PDB entry 3FJ4 | X-ray diffraction, 1.80 A resolution | chains A and B

[Chain A (and B)]
Name: Muconate cycloisomerase
Organism: Pseudomonas fluorescens
Notes: EC 5.5.1.1; chain B of this document is another copy of the same molecule, construct and numbering; everything in this record applies to it too
UniProt: Q4K9X1 (Q4K9X1_PSEF5); residues 4-374 here correspond to UniProt positions 2-372 (UniProt number = residue number - 2)
Amino-acid sequence (382 residues; each row starts with the number of its first residue):
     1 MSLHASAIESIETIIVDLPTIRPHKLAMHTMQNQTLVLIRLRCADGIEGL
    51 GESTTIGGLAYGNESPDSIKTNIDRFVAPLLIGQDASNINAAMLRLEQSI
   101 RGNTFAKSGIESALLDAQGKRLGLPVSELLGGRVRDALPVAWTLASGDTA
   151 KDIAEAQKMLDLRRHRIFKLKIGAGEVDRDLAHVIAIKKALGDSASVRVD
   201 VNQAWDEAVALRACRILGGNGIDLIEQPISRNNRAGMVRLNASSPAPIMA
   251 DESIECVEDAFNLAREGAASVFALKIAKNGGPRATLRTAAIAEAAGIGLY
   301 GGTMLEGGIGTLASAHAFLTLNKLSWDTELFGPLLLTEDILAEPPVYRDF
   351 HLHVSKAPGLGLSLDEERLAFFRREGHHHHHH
Not modelled in the structure: 1-3, 375-382
Construct notes: expression tag (1-3, 375-382)
Metal / ion sites: Mg2+: Asp200, Glu226, Asp251 (together with muconolactone)
Residues lining bound ligands: muconolactone (MUC; [(2S)-5-oxo-2,5-dihydrofuran-2-yl]acetic acid): His24, Leu26, Ile56, Tyr61, Thr143, Lys169, Lys171, Asp200, Asn202, Glu226, Asp251, Glu252, Lys275, Thr303, Leu305, Glu329, Phe331

[Interface between chain A and chain B]
Pairs across the interface (56; chain A residue first):
  Gly58(A) - Phe76(B)
  Leu59(A) - Asn72(B)
  Leu59(A) - Phe76(B)  hydrophobic
  Leu59(A) - Ser99(B)
  Leu59(A) - Ile100(B)
  Leu59(A) - Arg101(B)  hydrogen bond (backbone-backbone)
  Leu59(A) - Asn103(B)
  Ala60(A) - Ser99(B)  hydrogen bond (backbone-backbone)
  Ala60(A) - Arg101(B)
  Tyr61(A) - Arg101(B)
  Gly62(A) - Arg101(B)
  Asn63(A) - Asn63(B)
  Asn63(A) - Asn72(B)
  Asn63(A) - Arg101(B)
  Asn63(A) - Asn103(B)  hydrogen bond (backbone-side chain)
  Ser65(A) - Asn72(B)  hydrogen bond
  Ser65(A) - Phe76(B)
  Asp67(A) - Thr71(B)
  Asp67(A) - Arg75(B)  salt bridge
  Asp67(A) - Phe76(B)
  Ser68(A) - Thr71(B)
  Ser68(A) - Asn72(B)
  Thr71(A) - Asp67(B)
  Thr71(A) - Ser68(B)
  Thr71(A) - Thr71(B)  hydrogen bond
  Asn72(A) - Leu59(B)
  Asn72(A) - Asn63(B)
  Asn72(A) - Ser65(B)  hydrogen bond
  Asn72(A) - Ser68(B)
  Arg75(A) - Asp67(B)  salt bridge
  Arg75(A) - Arg374(B)
  Phe76(A) - Gly58(B)
  Phe76(A) - Leu59(B)  hydrophobic
  Phe76(A) - Ser65(B)
  Phe76(A) - Asp67(B)
  Ser99(A) - Leu59(B)
  Ser99(A) - Ala60(B)  hydrogen bond (backbone-backbone)
  Ile100(A) - Leu59(B)
  Arg101(A) - Leu59(B)  hydrogen bond (backbone-backbone)
  Arg101(A) - Ala60(B)
  Arg101(A) - Tyr61(B)
  Arg101(A) - Gly62(B)
  Arg101(A) - Asn63(B)
  Asn103(A) - Leu59(B)
  Asn103(A) - Asn63(B)  hydrogen bond (side chain-backbone)
  Asn232(A) - Glu258(B)
  Asn232(A) - Asn262(B)
  Arg234(A) - Arg234(B)
  Arg234(A) - Asn262(B)
  Arg234(A) - Arg265(B)
  Glu258(A) - Asn232(B)
  Asn262(A) - Asn232(B)
  Asn262(A) - Arg234(B)
  Arg265(A) - Arg234(B)
  Glu266(A) - Arg234(B)
  Arg374(A) - Arg75(B)
Also at the interface, not in a pair above, chain A (28 interface residues in all): Gly102, Ala235, Cys256, Asp259
Also at the interface, not in a pair above, chain B (27 interface residues in all): Gly102, Ala235, Cys256, Glu266

[Summary]
28 residues of chain A face 27 of chain B across their interface, with 9 hydrogen bonds and 2 salt bridges.
Polar contacts include Asp67(A)-Arg75(B), Asn63(A)-Asn103(B) and Ser65(A)-Asn72(B). Chain A binds
muconolactone. Asp200(A), Glu226(A) and Asp251(A) coordinate Mg2+.
Chain A and chain B are both Muconate cycloisomerase (Pseudomonas fluorescens); the structure, Crystal
structure of muconate lactonizing enzyme from Pseudomonas Fluorescens complexed with muconolactone, was
determined by X-ray diffraction (same publication as 3DG3, 3DG6, 3DG7, 3DGB and 3CT2).
